4IDZ - chain A; structure by X-ray diffraction, 2.46 A resolution.

Chain A:
Protein: Alpha-ketoglutarate-dependent dioxygenase FTO
Source organism: Homo sapiens
Notes: EC 1.14.11.-
Reference sequence: Q9C0B1 (FTO_HUMAN); residue numbers follow UniProt; this construct covers 32-505
Sequence (495 residues; row label = number of the first residue in the row):
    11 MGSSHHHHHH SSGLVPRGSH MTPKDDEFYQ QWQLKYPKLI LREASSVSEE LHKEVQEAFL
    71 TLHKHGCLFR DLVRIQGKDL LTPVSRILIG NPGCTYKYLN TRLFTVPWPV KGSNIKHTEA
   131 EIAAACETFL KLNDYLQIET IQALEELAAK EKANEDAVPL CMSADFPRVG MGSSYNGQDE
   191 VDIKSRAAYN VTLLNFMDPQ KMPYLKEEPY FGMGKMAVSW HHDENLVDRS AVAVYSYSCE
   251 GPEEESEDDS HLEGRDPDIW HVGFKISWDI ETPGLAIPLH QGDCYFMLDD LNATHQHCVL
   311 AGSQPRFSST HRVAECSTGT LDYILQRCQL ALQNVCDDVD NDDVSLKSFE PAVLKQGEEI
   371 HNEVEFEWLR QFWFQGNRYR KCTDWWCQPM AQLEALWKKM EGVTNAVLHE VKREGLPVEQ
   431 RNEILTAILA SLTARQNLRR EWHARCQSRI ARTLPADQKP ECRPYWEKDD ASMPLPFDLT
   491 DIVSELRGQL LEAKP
Not modelled in the structure: 11-26, 124-125, 164-188, 251-263, 504-505
Disulfide bonds: C77-C392
Differences from the reference sequence: expression tag (11-31)
Bound ions: Ni2+: H231, D233, H307 (together with N-oxalylglycine)
Small-molecule neighbours: N-oxalylglycine (OGA): R96, N205, H231, D233, V244, Y295, H307, V309, R316, S318, T320, R322

Overview:
Ligands of chain A: N-oxalylglycine. The Ni2+ site is built by H231, D233 and H307.
Chain A is Alpha-ketoglutarate-dependent dioxygenase FTO (Homo sapiens); the structure, Crystal structure of
the human fat mass and obesity associated protein (FTO) in complex with N-oxalylglycine ..., was determined by
X-ray diffraction together with 4IE0, 4IE4, 4IE5, 4IE6 and 4IE7 from the same study.
